9CPE - chain A; structure by X-ray diffraction, 1.49 A resolution.

# Chain A
Molecule: Bcl-2 homologous antagonist/killer
Organism: Homo sapiens
UniProtKB: Q16611 (BAK_HUMAN); numbering as in UniProt (aligned over 20-186)
Amino-acid sequence (167 residues; row label = number of the first residue in the row):
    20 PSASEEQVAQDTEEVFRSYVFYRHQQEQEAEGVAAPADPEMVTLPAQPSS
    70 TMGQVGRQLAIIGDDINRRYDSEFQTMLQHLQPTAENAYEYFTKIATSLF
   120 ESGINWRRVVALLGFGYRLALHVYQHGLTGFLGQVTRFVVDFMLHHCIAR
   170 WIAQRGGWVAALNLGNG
Disordered / not traced: 45-55
Construct notes: conflict Ala-65 (Leu in Q16611), Arg-126 (Gly in Q16611)
Curated features (UniProtKB/Swiss-Prot):
  - motif: Val-74 to Arg-88 (BH3), Ser-117 to Tyr-136 (BH1), Arg-169 to Gly-184 (BH2)
  - binding site (Zn(2+)): Asp-160, His-164
  - mutagenesis: His-164 (H164A: Strongly reduced zinc binding and homodimerization)

# Summary
From UniProt: Zn2+-binding residues Asp-160 and His-164 and one mutagenesis site.
Chain A is Bcl-2 homologous antagonist/killer (Homo sapiens); the structure, Structural basis of BAK
sequestration by MCL-1 and consequences for apoptosis initiation, was determined by X-ray diffraction together
with 9CPF, 9CPH and 9CPN from the same study.
